Entry 9H90 (electron microscopy, 2.80 A resolution); this record covers chains a and t of the 18 polymer chains in the assembly.

# Chain a
Molecule: 16S ribosomal RNA
From: Vibrio natriegens
Sequence (1544 nucleotides; row label = number of the first residue in the row):
     1 AAAUUGAAGA GUUUGAUCAU GGCUCAGAUU GAACGCUGGC GGCAGGCCUA ACACAUGCAA
    61 GUCGAGCGGA AACGAGUUAU CUGAACCUUC GGGGAACGAU AACGGCGUCG AGCGGCGGAC
   121 GGGUGAGUAA UGCCUAGGAA AUUGCCCUGA UGUGGGGGAU AACCAUUGGA AACGAUGGCU
   181 AAUACCGCAU GAUGCCUACG GGCCAAAGAG GGGGACCUUC GGGCCUCUCG CGUCAGGAUA
   241 UGCCUAGGUG GGAUUAGCUA GUUGGUGAGG UAAGGGCUCA CCAAGGCGAC GAUCCCUAGC
   301 UGGUCUGAGA GGAUGAUCAG CCACACUGGA ACUGAGACAC GGUCCAGACU CCUACGGGAG
   361 GCAGCAGUGG GGAAUAUUGC ACAAUGGGCG CAAGCCUGAU GCAGCCAUGC CGCGUGUGUG
   421 AAGAAGGCCU UCGGGUUGUA AAGCACUUUC AGUCGUGAGG AAGGUAGUGU AGUUAAUAGC
   481 UGCAUUAUUU GACGUUAGCG ACAGAAGAAG CACCGGCUAA CUCCGUGCCA GCAGCCGCGG
   541 UAAUACGGAG GGUGCGAGCG UUAAUCGGAA UUACUGGGCG UAAAGCGCAU GCAGGUGGUU
   601 UGUUAAGUCA GAUGUGAAAG CCCGGGGCUC AACCUCGGAA UAGCAUUUGA AACUGGCAGA
   661 CUAGAGUACU GUAGAGGGGG GUAGAAUUUC AGGUGUAGCG GUGAAAUGCG UAGAGAUCUG
   721 AAGGAAUACC GGUGGCGAAG GCGGCCCCCU GGACAGAUAC UGACACUCAG AUGCGAAAGC
   781 GUGGGGAGCA AACAGGAUUA GAUACCCUGG UAGUCCACGC CGUAAACGAU GUCUACUUGG
   841 AGGUUGUGGC CUUGAGCCGU GGCUUUCGGA GCUAACGCGU UAAGUAGACC GCCUGGGGAG
   901 UACGGUCGCA AGAUUAAAAC UCAAAUGAAU UGACGGGGGC CCGCACAAGC GGUGGAGCAU
   961 GUGGUUUAAU UCGAUGCAAC GCGAAGAACC UUACCUACUC UUGACAUCCA GAGAACUUUU
  1021 CAGAGAUGAA UUGGUGCCUU CGGGAACUCU GAGACAGGUG CUGCAUGGCU GUCGUCAGCU
  1081 CGUGUUGUGA AAUGUUGGGU UAAGUCCCGC AACGAGCGCA ACCCUUAUCC UUGUUUGCCA
  1141 GCGAGUAAUG UCGGGAACUC CAGGGAGACU GCCGGUGAUA AACCGGAGGA AGGUGGGGAU
  1201 GACGUCAAGU CAUCAUGGCC CUUACGAGUA GGGCUACACA CGUGCUACAA UGGCGCAUAC
  1261 AGAGGGCGGC CAACUUGCGA AAGUGAGCGA AUCCCAAAAA GUGCGUCGUA GUCCGGAUUG
  1321 GAGUCUGCAA CUCGACUCCA UGAAGUCGGA AUCGCUAGUA AUCGUGGAUC AGAAUGCCAC
  1381 GGUGAAUACG UUCCCGGGCC UUGUACACAC CGCCCGUCAC ACCAUGGGAG UGGGCUGCAA
  1441 AAGAAGUAGG UAGUUUAACC UUCGGGGGGA CGCUUACCAC UUUGUGGUUC AUGACUGGGG
  1501 UGAAGUCGUA ACAAGGUAGC GCUAGGGGAA CCUGGCGCUG GAUC
Not modelled in the structure: 73-107
Residues lining bound ligands: spectinomycin (SCM): C1073, G1074, C1076, G1078, C1079, A1202, C1203, G1204, U1205, G1397, G1398, C1399

# Chain t
Protein: 30S ribosomal protein S20
From: Vibrio natriegens
Reference sequence: A0AAN1CUQ1 (A0AAN1CUQ1_VIBNA); residue numbers follow UniProt; this construct covers 1-86
Sequence (86 residues; numbered 1 to 86; the number before each row is that of its first residue):
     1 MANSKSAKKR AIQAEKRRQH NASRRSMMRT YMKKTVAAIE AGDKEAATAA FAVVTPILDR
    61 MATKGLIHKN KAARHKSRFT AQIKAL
Not modelled in the structure: 1

# Interface between chain a and chain t
Pairs across the interface - 84 pairs, chain a then chain t:
  G61(a) - Ser4(t)  phosphate contact
  G61(a) - Ser6(t)  base contact
  A111(a) - Lys5(t)  salt bridge to the phosphate
  C113(a) - Lys9(t)  salt bridge to the phosphate
  G114(a) - Lys9(t)  hydrogen bond to the base
  G114(a) - Gln13(t)  hydrogen bond to the phosphate
  G114(a) - Lys16(t)  salt bridge to the phosphate
  G115(a) - Gln13(t)  phosphate contact
  C116(a) - Arg10(t)  base contact
  G117(a) - Ser6(t)  base contact
  G117(a) - Arg10(t)  hydrogen bond to the base
  G118(a) - Arg10(t)  hydrogen bond to the base
  U142(a) - His68(t)  phosphate contact
  U142(a) - Asn70(t)  hydrogen bond to the phosphate
  C185(a) - His20(t)  hydrogen bond to the phosphate
  C186(a) - His20(t)  salt bridge to the phosphate
  C186(a) - Lys64(t)  salt bridge to the phosphate
  G187(a) - Arg60(t)  salt bridge to the phosphate
  G187(a) - Lys64(t)  salt bridge to the phosphate
  C188(a) - Arg60(t)  salt bridge to the phosphate
  C195(a) - Ala73(t)  phosphate contact
  C195(a) - Lys76(t)  hydrogen bond to the sugar
  C196(a) - Ala73(t)  sugar contact
  C196(a) - Lys76(t)  hydrogen bond to the sugar
  C196(a) - Ser77(t)  phosphate contact
  C196(a) - Thr80(t)  sugar contact
  U197(a) - Ser77(t)  hydrogen bond to the phosphate
  U197(a) - Thr80(t)  sugar contact
  A198(a) - Lys84(t)  salt bridge to the phosphate
  C203(a) - Thr55(t)  sugar contact
  C203(a) - Pro56(t)  sugar contact
  C203(a) - Asp59(t)  hydrogen bond to the sugar
  C204(a) - Pro56(t)  sugar contact
  C204(a) - Asp59(t)  hydrogen bond to the sugar
  C204(a) - Arg60(t)  sugar contact
  C204(a) - Thr63(t)  hydrogen bond to the sugar
  A205(a) - Arg60(t)  salt bridge to the phosphate
  A205(a) - Thr63(t)  sugar contact
  A206(a) - Lys64(t)  salt bridge to the phosphate
  U233(a) - Thr63(t)  phosphate contact
  C234(a) - Lys69(t)  salt bridge to the phosphate
  G269(a) - Arg78(t)  salt bridge to the phosphate
  G269(a) - Gln82(t)  hydrogen bond to the phosphate
  G270(a) - His75(t)  salt bridge to the phosphate
  G270(a) - Arg78(t)  salt bridge to the phosphate
  U271(a) - Lys71(t)  salt bridge to the phosphate
  U271(a) - Arg74(t)  salt bridge to the phosphate
  U271(a) - Arg78(t)  base contact
  A272(a) - His68(t)  sugar contact
  A272(a) - Asn70(t)  hydrogen bond to the sugar
  A273(a) - Asn70(t)  phosphate contact
  A273(a) - Arg74(t)  salt bridge to the phosphate
  C332(a) - Arg18(t)  phosphate contact
  U333(a) - Ala14(t)  sugar contact
  U333(a) - Arg17(t)  hydrogen bond to the sugar
  U333(a) - Arg18(t)  sugar contact
  U333(a) - Asn21(t)  hydrogen bond to the phosphate
  U333(a) - Arg25(t)  salt bridge to the phosphate
  G334(a) - Arg17(t)  phosphate contact
  G334(a) - Asn21(t)  hydrogen bond to the phosphate
  G341(a) - Asn3(t)  hydrogen bond to the sugar
  G342(a) - Ala2(t)  phosphate contact
  G342(a) - Asn3(t)  hydrogen bond to the phosphate
  G342(a) - Ser4(t)  phosphate contact
  G342(a) - Ala7(t)  phosphate contact
  U343(a) - Ala2(t)  hydrogen bond to the phosphate
  G361(a) - Asn3(t)  hydrogen bond to the phosphate
  A1448(a) - Arg29(t)  salt bridge to the phosphate
  G1449(a) - Arg29(t)  salt bridge to the phosphate
  G1449(a) - Lys33(t)  salt bridge to the phosphate
  G1450(a) - Lys33(t)  salt bridge to the phosphate
  G1467(a) - Tyr31(t)  hydrogen bond to the sugar
  G1467(a) - Lys34(t)  phosphate contact
  G1468(a) - Met27(t)  sugar contact
  G1468(a) - Thr30(t)  phosphate contact
  G1468(a) - Tyr31(t)  sugar contact
  G1468(a) - Lys34(t)  salt bridge to the phosphate
  G1469(a) - Ser23(t)  hydrogen bond to the sugar
  G1469(a) - Ser26(t)  hydrogen bond to the phosphate
  G1469(a) - Met27(t)  hydrogen bond to the phosphate
  G1469(a) - Thr30(t)  hydrogen bond to the phosphate
  A1470(a) - Ala22(t)  phosphate contact
  A1470(a) - Ser23(t)  phosphate contact
  A1470(a) - Ser26(t)  hydrogen bond to the phosphate
Also at the interface, not in a pair above, chain a (49 interface residues in all): A141, U143, G194, G202, A268, G360, U1447
Also at the interface, not in a pair above, chain t (46 interface residues in all): Ala11, Arg24

# Overview
Chain a and chain t form an interface of 49 and 46 residues respectively; the contacts include 27 hydrogen
bonds and 24 salt bridges. Polar contacts include G114(a)-Lys9(t), G117(a)-Arg10(t) and G118(a)-Arg10(t).
Bound to chain a: spectinomycin.
Chain a is 16S ribosomal RNA and chain t is 30S ribosomal protein S20, both from Vibrio natriegens; the
structure, Cryo-EM structure of the Vibrio natrigens 30S ribosomal subunit in complex with spectinomycin, was
determined by electron microscopy.
